PDB entry 2GFW | X-ray diffraction, 2.40 A resolution | chain A

== Chain A ==
Protein: 3-oxoacyl-[acyl-carrier-protein] synthase 2
Source organism: Escherichia coli
Notes: EC 2.3.1.41
UniProt: P0AAI5 (FABF_ECOLI); residues 1-412 here = UniProt positions 1-412
Amino-acid sequence (427 residues; row label = number of the first residue in the row; numbers below 1 keep their minus sign (Met-14 is residue -14)):
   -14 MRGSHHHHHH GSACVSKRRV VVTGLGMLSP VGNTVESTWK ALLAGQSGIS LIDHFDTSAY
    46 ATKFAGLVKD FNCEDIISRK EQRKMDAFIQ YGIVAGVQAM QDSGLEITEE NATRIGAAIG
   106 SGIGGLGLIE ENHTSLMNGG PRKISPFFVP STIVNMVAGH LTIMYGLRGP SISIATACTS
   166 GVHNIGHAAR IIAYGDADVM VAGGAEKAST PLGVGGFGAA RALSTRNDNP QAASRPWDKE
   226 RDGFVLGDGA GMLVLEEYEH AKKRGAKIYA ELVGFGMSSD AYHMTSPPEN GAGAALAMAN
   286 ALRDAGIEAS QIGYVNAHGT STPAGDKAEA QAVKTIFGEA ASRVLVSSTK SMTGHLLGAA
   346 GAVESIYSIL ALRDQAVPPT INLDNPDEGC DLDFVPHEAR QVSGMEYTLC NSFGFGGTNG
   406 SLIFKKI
Disordered / not traced: -14 to 1
Differences from the reference sequence: expression tag (-14 to 0)
What the authors report for this chain:
  - catalytic residues: Cys163, His303, His340 (citing earlier work)

== Overview ==
The paper reports catalytic residues Cys163, His303 and His340.
Chain A is 3-oxoacyl-[acyl-carrier-protein] synthase 2 (Escherichia coli); the structure, Structure of wild
type E. coli FabF (KASII), was determined by X-ray diffraction, deposited together with 2GFV, 2GFX and 2GFY.
